3WZJ - chain A; structure by X-ray diffraction, 2.75 A resolution.

# Chain A
Protein: Dual specificity protein kinase TTK
Organism: Homo sapiens
Notes: EC 2.7.12.1; fragment: mps1 kinase domain
UniProtKB: P33981 (TTK_HUMAN); residues 516-820 here = UniProt positions 516-820
Sequence (321 residues; numbered 515 to 835; the number before each row is that of its first residue):
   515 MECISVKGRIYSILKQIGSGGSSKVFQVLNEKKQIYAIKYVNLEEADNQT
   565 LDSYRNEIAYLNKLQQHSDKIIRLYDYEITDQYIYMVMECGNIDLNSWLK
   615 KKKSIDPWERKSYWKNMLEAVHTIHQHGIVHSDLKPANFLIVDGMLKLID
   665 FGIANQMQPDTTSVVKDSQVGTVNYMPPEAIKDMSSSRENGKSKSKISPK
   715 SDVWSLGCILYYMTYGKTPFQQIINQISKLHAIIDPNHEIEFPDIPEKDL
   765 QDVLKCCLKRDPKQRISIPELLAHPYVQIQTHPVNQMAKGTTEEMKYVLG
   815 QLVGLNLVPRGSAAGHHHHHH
Not modelled in the structure: 515, 675-684, 699-710, 795-835
Sequence notes: expression tag (515, 821-835)
Small-molecule neighbours: O43 (4-{6-(cyclohexylamino)-8-[(tetrahydro-2H-pyran-4-ylmethyl)amino]imidazo[1,2-b]pyridazin-3-yl}-N-cyclopropylbenzamide): Ile531, Gly532, Val539, Gln541, Ala551, Lys553, Glu571, Leu575, Ile586, Met600, Met602, Glu603, Cys604, Gly605, Asn606, Ile607, Asp608, Ala651, Leu654, Ile663, Asp664, Phe665, Met671, Gln672, Pro673

# In short
Bound to chain A: compound O43.
Chain A is Dual specificity protein kinase TTK (Homo sapiens); the structure, CRYSTAL STRUCTURE OF HUMAN MPS1
CATALYTIC DOMAIN IN COMPLEX WITH
4-(6-(cyclohexylamino)-8-(((tetrahydro-2H-pyran-4-yl)methyl)amino)imidazo[1,2-b]pyridazin-3-yl)-N-cyclopropylbenzamide,
was determined by X-ray diffraction (same publication as 3WZK).
